PDB entry 5DF9 | X-ray diffraction, 2.70 A resolution | chain A

# Chain A
Protein: Cell division protein
Organism: Pseudomonas aeruginosa
Notes: EC 2.4.1.129
Reference sequence: Q51504 (Q51504_PSEAI); numbering as in UniProt (aligned over 35-579)
Sequence (564 residues; row label = number of the first residue in the row):
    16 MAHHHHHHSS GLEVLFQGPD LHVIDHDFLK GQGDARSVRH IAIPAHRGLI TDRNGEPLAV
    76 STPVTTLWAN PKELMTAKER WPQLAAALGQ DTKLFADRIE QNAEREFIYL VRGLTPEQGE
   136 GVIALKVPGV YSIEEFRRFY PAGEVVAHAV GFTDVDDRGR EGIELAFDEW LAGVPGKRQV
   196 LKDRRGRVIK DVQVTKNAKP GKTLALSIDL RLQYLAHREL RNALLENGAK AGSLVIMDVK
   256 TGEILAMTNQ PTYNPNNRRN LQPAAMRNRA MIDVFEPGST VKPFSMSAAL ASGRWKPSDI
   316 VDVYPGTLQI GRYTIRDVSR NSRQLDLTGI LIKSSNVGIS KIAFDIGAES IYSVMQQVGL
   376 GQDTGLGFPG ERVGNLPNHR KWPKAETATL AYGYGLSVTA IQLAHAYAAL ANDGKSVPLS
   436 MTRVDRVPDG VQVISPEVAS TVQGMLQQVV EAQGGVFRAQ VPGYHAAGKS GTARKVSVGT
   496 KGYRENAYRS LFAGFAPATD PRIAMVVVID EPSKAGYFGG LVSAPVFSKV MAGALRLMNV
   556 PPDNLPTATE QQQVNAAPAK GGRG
Unresolved in the structure: 16-52, 562-579
Sequence notes: initiating methionine (16); expression tag (17-34)
Small-molecule neighbours: 59J ((2R,5R)-2-[(R)-carboxy{[(2R)-2-{[(4-ethyl-2,3-dioxopiperazin-1-yl)carbonyl]amino}-2-(4-hydroxyphenyl)acetyl]amino}methyl]-5-methyl-5,6-dihydro-2H-1,3-thiazine-4-carboxylic acid): G293, S294, V333, S349, N351, T404, Y407, Y409, K484, S485, G486, T487, A488, R489, Y498, Y503, Y532, F533, G534, G535
What the authors report for this chain:
  - conformationally variable residues (order/disorder transition, side-chain flip): S294, Y328, F533
  - binding site for 59J: S294, S349, N351, Y409, S485, T487, R489, Y532, G535
  - contacts within the chain: S294-K484 (hydrogen bond), S294-S485 (backbone contact)

# Summary
Ligands of chain A: compound 59J. The paper reports a binding site for 59J at S294, S349 and N351 among
others; conformational variability at S294, Y328 and F533.
Chain A is Cell division protein (Pseudomonas aeruginosa); the structure, Crystal structure of
penicillin-binding protein 3 in complex with deacylated product of cefoperazone, was determined by X-ray
diffraction, deposited together with 5DF7 and 5DF8.
